2QZA - chain A; structure by X-ray diffraction, 2.80 A resolution.

[Chain A]
Molecule: Secreted effector protein
From: Salmonella typhimurium
UniProt: Q8ZNR3 (Q8ZNR3_SALTY); residues 165-782 here = UniProt positions 165-782
Amino-acid sequence (618 residues; each row starts with the number of its first residue):
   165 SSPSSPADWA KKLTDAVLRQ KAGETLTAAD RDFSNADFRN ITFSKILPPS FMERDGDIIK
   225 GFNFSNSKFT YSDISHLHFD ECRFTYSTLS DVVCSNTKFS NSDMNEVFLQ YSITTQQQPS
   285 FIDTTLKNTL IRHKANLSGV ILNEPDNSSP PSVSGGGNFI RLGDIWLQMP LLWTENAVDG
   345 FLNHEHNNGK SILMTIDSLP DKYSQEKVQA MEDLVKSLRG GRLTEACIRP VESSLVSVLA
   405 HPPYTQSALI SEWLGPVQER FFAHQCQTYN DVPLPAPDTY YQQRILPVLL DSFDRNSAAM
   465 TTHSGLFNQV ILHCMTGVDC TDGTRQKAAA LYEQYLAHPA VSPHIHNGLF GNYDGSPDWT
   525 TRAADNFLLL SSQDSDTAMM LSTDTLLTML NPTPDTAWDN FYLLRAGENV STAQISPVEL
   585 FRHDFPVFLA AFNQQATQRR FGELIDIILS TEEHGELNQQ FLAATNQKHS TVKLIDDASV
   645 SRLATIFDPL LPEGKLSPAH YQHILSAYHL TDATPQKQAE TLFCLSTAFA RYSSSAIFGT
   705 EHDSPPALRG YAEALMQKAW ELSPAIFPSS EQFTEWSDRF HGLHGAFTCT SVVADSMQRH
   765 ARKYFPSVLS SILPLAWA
Unresolved in the structure: 165
Modified residues: Mse216, Mse268, Mse333, Mse358, Mse375, Mse464, Mse479, Mse543, Mse544, Mse553, Mse720, Mse761 (selenomethionine; parent Met)
UniProt features mapped onto this chain:
  - active site: Cys753 (Glycyl thioester intermediate)
  - mutagenesis: Leu747 (L747A: Slight decrease in activity), Thr752 (T752A: Strong decrease in activity), Cys753 (C753S: Loss of ubiquitin ligase activity. No thioester formation)

[Overview]
Curated annotation (UniProt) lists active-site residue Cys753 and 3 mutagenesis sites.
Chain A is Secreted effector protein (Salmonella typhimurium); the structure, Crystal structure of Salmonella
effector protein SopA, was determined by X-ray diffraction, deposited together with 2QYU.
